2IW3 - chains A and B; structure by X-ray diffraction, 2.40 A resolution.

Chain A (and B):
Name: Elongation factor 3A
Source organism: Saccharomyces cerevisiae
Notes: chain B of this document is another copy of the same molecule, construct and numbering; everything in this record applies to it too
UniProtKB: P16521 (EF3A_YEAST); residues 1-980 here = UniProt positions 1-980
Amino-acid sequence (986 residues; each row starts with the number of its first residue; numbers below 1 keep their minus sign (His-5 is residue -5)):
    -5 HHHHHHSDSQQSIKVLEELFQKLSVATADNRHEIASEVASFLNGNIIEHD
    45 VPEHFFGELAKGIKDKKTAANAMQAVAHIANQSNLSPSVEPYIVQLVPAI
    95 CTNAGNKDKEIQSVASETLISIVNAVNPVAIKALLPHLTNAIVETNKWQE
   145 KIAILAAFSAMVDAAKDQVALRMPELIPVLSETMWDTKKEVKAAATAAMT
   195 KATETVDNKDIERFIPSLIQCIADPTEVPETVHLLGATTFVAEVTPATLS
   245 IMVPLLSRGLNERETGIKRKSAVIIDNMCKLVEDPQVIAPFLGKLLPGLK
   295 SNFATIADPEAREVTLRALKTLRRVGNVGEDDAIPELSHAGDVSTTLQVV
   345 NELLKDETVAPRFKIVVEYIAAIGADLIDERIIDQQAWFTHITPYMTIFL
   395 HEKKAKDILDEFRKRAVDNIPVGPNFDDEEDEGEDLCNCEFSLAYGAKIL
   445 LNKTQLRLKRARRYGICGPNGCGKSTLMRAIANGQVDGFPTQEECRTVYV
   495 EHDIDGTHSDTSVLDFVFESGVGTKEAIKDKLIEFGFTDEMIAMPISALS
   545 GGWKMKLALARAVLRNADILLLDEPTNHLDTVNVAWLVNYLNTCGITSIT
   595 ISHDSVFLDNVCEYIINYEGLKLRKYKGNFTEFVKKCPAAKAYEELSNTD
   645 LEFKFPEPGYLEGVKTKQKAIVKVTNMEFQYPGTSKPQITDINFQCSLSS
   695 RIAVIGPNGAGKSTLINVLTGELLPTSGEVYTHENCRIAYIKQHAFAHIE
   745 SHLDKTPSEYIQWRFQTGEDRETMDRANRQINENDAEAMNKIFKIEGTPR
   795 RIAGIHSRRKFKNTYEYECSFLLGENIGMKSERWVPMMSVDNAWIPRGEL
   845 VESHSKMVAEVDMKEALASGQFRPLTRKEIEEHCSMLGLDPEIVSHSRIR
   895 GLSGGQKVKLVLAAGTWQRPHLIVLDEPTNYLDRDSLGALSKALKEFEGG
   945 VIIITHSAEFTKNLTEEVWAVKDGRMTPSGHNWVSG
Unresolved in the structure: -5 to 0, 974-980 (chain B: -5 to -4, 978-980)
Modified residues: Mse67, Mse155, Mse167, Mse178, Mse193, Mse246, Mse272, Mse390, Mse472, Mse535, Mse538, Mse549, Mse671, Mse768, Mse783, Mse823, Mse831, Mse832, Mse851, Mse857, Mse880, Mse970 (selenomethionine; parent Met)
Small-molecule neighbours: ADP (adenosine-5'-diphosphate): Ile41, Glu42, His43, Asp44, Ser82, Pro388, Thr391, Ile392, His395, Glu396, Lys397, Asn702, Glu921, Thr923, Asn924, His950
What the authors report for this chain:
  - binding site for ADP: Glu42, Ser82
  - mutagenesis - E42A, S82W: unchanged growth

Interface between chain A and chain B:
Pairs across the interface (101; chain A residue first):
  Ile146(A) with Glu224(B)
  Lys183(A) with Asp218(B), salt bridge; Thr220(B); Glu221(B)
  Glu184(A) with Glu224(B)
  Lys186(A) with Gln214(B)
  Ala187(A) with Gln214(B); Glu221(B); Glu224(B); Leu228(B)
  Ala188(A) with Glu224(B)
  Thr190(A) with Ser211(B); Gln214(B), hydrogen bond
  Ala191(A) with Ser211(B); Leu228(B), hydrophobic
  Thr194(A) with Arg207(B); Pro210(B)
  Glu198(A) with Arg207(B)
  Gln214(A) with Thr190(B); Pro210(B)
  Thr220(A) with Ala187(B)
  Glu221(A) with Ala187(B); Thr190(B)
  Glu224(A) with Ala188(B); Ala191(B)
  Ala231(A) with Asn778(B)
  Arg263(A) with Glu781(B), salt bridge
  Lys264(A) with Ala780(B)
  Pro303(A) with Glu826(B)
  Glu304(A) with Asn784(B), hydrogen bond
  Glu428(A) with Lys858(B), salt bridge
  Arg454(A) with Lys858(B)
  Thr518(A) with Tyr654(B), hydrogen bond
  Glu520(A) with Tyr654(B)
  Ala521(A) with Tyr654(B), hydrophobic
  Asp524(A) with Tyr654(B), hydrogen bond (side chain-backbone); Arg913(B), salt bridge
  Lys525(A) with Gly864(B), hydrogen bond (side chain-backbone); Phe866(B), hydrogen bond (side chain-backbone)
  Glu528(A) with Phe866(B); Arg867(B), salt bridge; Glu873(B); Arg913(B), salt bridge
  Gly530(A) with Glu876(B)
  Asn560(A) with Leu861(B); Ala862(B); Gly864(B)
  Thr575(A) with Val576(B)
  Val576(A) with Thr575(B); Val576(B), hydrophobic
  Trp580(A) with Lys872(B)
  Asn583(A) with Thr870(B); Arg871(B), hydrogen bond (side chain-backbone)
  Tyr584(A) with Thr870(B)
  Thr587(A) with Phe866(B); Pro868(B); Thr870(B)
  Cys588(A) with Leu861(B); Phe866(B)
  Gly589(A) with Leu861(B)
  Gly653(A) with Asp524(B)
  Tyr654(A) with Thr518(B), hydrogen bond; Glu520(B); Ala521(B), hydrophobic; Asp524(B), hydrogen bond (backbone-side chain)
  Asn778(A) with Ala231(B)
  Glu781(A) with Arg263(B), salt bridge; Val267(B)
  Asn784(A) with Glu304(B), hydrogen bond
  Arg795(A) with Glu304(B), salt bridge; Glu307(B), salt bridge
  Lys824(A) with Arg306(B), hydrogen bond (backbone-side chain)
  Glu826(A) with Pro303(B)
  Glu854(A) with Glu426(B)
  Lys858(A) with Glu428(B), salt bridge; Arg454(B)
  Leu861(A) with Asn560(B); Cys588(B); Gly589(B); Ile590(B), hydrophobic
  Ala862(A) with Asn560(B)
  Gly864(A) with Lys525(B), hydrogen bond (backbone-side chain); Asn560(B)
  Phe866(A) with Lys525(B), hydrogen bond (backbone-side chain); Glu528(B); Thr587(B); Cys588(B)
  Arg867(A) with Glu528(B), salt bridge
  Pro868(A) with Thr587(B)
  Leu869(A) with Thr587(B)
  Thr870(A) with Asn583(B); Thr587(B)
  Arg871(A) with Asn583(B), hydrogen bond (backbone-side chain)
  Lys872(A) with Phe529(B); Trp547(B); Lys550(B); Trp580(B)
  Glu873(A) with Glu528(B)
  Glu876(A) with Gly530(B)
  Arg913(A) with Asp524(B), salt bridge; Glu528(B), salt bridge
Interface residues without a listed pair, chain A (70 interface residues in all): Mse178, Lys195, Pro210, Ser211, Ile213, Ile590, Pro652, Mse823, Trp828, Ser863
Interface residues without a listed pair, chain B (72 interface residues in all): Lys183, Thr194, Glu206, Ile213, Thr225, Thr233, Tyr584, Pro652, Gly653, Arg795, Leu869

Summary:
70 residues of chain A and 72 residues of chain B are in contact, with 14 hydrogen bonds and 13 salt bridges.
Polar contacts include Lys183(A)-Asp218(B), Arg263(A)-Glu781(B) and Glu428(A)-Lys858(B). Chain A binds ADP.
The paper reports a binding site for ADP at Glu42(A) and Ser82(A); E42A and S82W of chain A leave growth
unchanged.
Chain A and chain B are both Elongation factor 3A (Saccharomyces cerevisiae); the structure, Elongation Factor
3 in complex with ADP, was determined by X-ray diffraction together with 2IX8 and 2IX3 from the same study.
